2IGF - chains L and H of the 3 polymer chains in the assembly; structure by X-ray diffraction, 2.80 A resolution.

[Chain L]
Molecule: IGG1-kappa B13I2 fab (light chain)
Source organism: Mus musculus
Notes: antibody fragment or engineered binder
Sequence (219 residues; numbered 1 to 214 plus 5 insertion-coded residues; the number before each row is that of its first residue; a row labelled like 27A-27E holds insertion residues (27A, then the next letters in order)):
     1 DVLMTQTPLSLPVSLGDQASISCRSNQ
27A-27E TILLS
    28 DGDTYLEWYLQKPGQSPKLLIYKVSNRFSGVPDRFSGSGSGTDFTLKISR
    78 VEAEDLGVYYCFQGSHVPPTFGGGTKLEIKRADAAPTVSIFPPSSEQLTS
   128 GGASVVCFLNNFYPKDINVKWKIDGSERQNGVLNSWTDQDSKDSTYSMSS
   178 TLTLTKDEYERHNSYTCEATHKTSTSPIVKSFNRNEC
Construct notes: conflict Asn26 (Ser in PC4203), Thr27A (Ser28 in PC4203), Leu27C (Val30 in PC4203), Leu27D (His31 in PC4203), Ser27E (Thr32 in PC4203), Asp28 (Asn33 in PC4203), Asp30 (Asn35 in PC4203), Pro96 (Arg101 in PC4203)
Disulfides: Cys23-Cys88, Cys134-Cys194
Covalent attachments: N-acetylglucosamine (NAG) linked to Asn26

[Chain H]
Molecule: IGG1-kappa B13I2 fab (heavy chain)
Source organism: Mus musculus
Notes: antibody fragment or engineered binder
Sequence (221 residues; each row starts with the number of its first residue; note: 18 numbers in that range are skipped by the numbering (no residue carries them; nothing is unmodelled there); a row labelled like 82A-82C holds insertion residues (82A, then the next letters in order)):
     1 EVQLVESGGDLVKPGGSLKLSCAASGFTFSRCAMSWVRQTPEKRLEWVAG
    51 IS
   52A S
    53 GGSYTFYPDTVKGRFIISRNNARNTLSLQM
82A-82C SSL
    83 RSEDTAIYYCTRYSSDPF
100B-100C YF
   101 DYWGQGTTLTVSSAKTTPPSVYPLAPGSAA
   133 QTNSMVTLGCLVKGYFPEPVTV
   156 TW
   162 NSGSLSSG
   171 VHTFPAVLQS
   183 DLYTLSSSVTVPSS
   198 PRP
   202 SETVT
   208 CNVAHPASSTKVDKKI
   226 VPR
   232 DC
Construct notes: conflict Gln3 (Lys in S38864), Val5 (Leu in S38864), Phe27 (Leu in S38864), 29 further conflict positions vs the reference (S38864) not listed
Disulfides: Cys22-Cys92, Cys142-Cys208

[Interface between chain L and chain H]
Contacting residue pairs (68; chain L residue first):
  Leu27D(L) - Phe100(H)  hydrophobic
  Tyr32(L) - Asp98(H)  hydrogen bond
  Tyr32(L) - Phe100(H)
  Glu34(L) - Tyr100B(H)
  Tyr36(L) - Tyr100B(H)
  Tyr36(L) - Phe100C(H)  hydrogen bond (side chain-backbone)
  Tyr36(L) - Trp103(H)
  Gln38(L) - Gln39(H)  hydrogen bond
  Gln38(L) - Tyr91(H)  hydrogen bond
  Ser43(L) - Gly104(H)
  Pro44(L) - Trp103(H)
  Leu46(L) - Tyr100B(H)  hydrophobic
  Leu46(L) - Phe100C(H)
  Tyr49(L) - Tyr100B(H)
  Lys50(L) - Asp98(H)
  Phe55(L) - Asp101(H)
  Tyr87(L) - Gln39(H)  hydrogen bond
  Tyr87(L) - Lys43(H)  hydrogen bond (side chain-backbone)
  Tyr87(L) - Leu45(H)  hydrophobic
  Phe89(L) - Phe100(H)
  Phe89(L) - Phe100C(H)  hydrophobic
  Gly91(L) - Phe100(H)
  Pro96(L) - Trp47(H)  hydrophobic
  Phe98(L) - Leu45(H)  hydrophobic
  Phe98(L) - Trp103(H)  hydrophobic
  Ser116(L) - Thr139(H)  hydrogen bond
  Phe118(L) - Leu124(H)  hydrophobic
  Phe118(L) - Ala125(H)
  Phe118(L) - Pro126(H)
  Phe118(L) - Thr139(H)
  Pro119(L) - Gly127(H)
  Ser121(L) - Tyr122(H)
  Ser121(L) - Pro123(H)
  Ser121(L) - Arg228(H)
  Ser122(L) - Arg228(H)  hydrogen bond
  Glu123(L) - Val121(H)
  Glu123(L) - Tyr122(H)
  Glu123(L) - Lys221(H)  salt bridge
  Gln124(L) - Tyr122(H)
  Ser131(L) - Leu143(H)
  Val133(L) - Leu124(H)  hydrophobic
  Phe135(L) - Thr139(H)
  Phe135(L) - Phe174(H)  hydrophobic
  Phe135(L) - Ser188(H)
  Phe135(L) - Ser190(H)
  Asn137(L) - His172(H)
  Asn137(L) - Phe174(H)
  Asn137(L) - Ser190(H)  hydrogen bond
  Asn138(L) - His172(H)
  Val159(L) - Gln179(H)
  Leu160(L) - Val177(H)  hydrophobic
  Leu160(L) - Gln179(H)
  Asn161(L) - Val177(H)
  Ser162(L) - Phe174(H)
  Ser162(L) - Pro175(H)  hydrogen bond (side chain-backbone)
  Ser162(L) - Val177(H)
  Trp163(L) - Pro175(H)
  Thr164(L) - Phe174(H)
  Ser174(L) - His172(H)  hydrogen bond
  Ser174(L) - Phe174(H)
  Met175(L) - Phe174(H)
  Ser176(L) - Phe174(H)
  Ser176(L) - Ser188(H)  hydrogen bond
  Phe209(L) - Ser128(H)
  Asn212(L) - Cys233(H)  hydrogen bond (backbone-side chain)
  Glu213(L) - Asp232(H)
  Glu213(L) - Cys233(H)
  Cys214(L) - Cys233(H)  hydrogen bond
Interface residues without a listed pair, chain L (44 interface residues in all): Ser92, Pro95, Ile117
Interface residues without a listed pair, chain H (38 interface residues in all): Val37, Tyr102, Gln105, Leu140, Ser189

[Overview]
44 residues of chain L face 38 of chain H across their interface; the contacts include 14 hydrogen bonds and 1
salt bridge. Polar pairs include Glu123(L)-Lys221(H), Tyr32(L)-Asp98(H) and Tyr36(L)-Phe100C(H). Covalently
linked N-acetylglucosamine: at Asn26(L).
Here chain L is IGG1-kappa B13I2 fab (light chain) and chain H is IGG1-kappa B13I2 fab (heavy chain), both
from Mus musculus. Entry 2IGF (Crystal structures of an antibody to a peptide and its complex with peptide
antigen at 2.8 ...) was determined by X-ray diffraction (same publication as 1IGF).
